Entry 4EU2 (X-ray diffraction, 2.51 A resolution); this record covers chains F and G of the 28 polymer chains in the assembly.

== Chain F ==
Molecule: Proteasome component PRE5
From: Saccharomyces cerevisiae
Notes: EC 3.4.25.1
UniProt: P40302 (PSA1_YEAST); residue numbers follow UniProt; this construct covers 2-234
Sequence (233 residues; row label = number of the first residue in the row):
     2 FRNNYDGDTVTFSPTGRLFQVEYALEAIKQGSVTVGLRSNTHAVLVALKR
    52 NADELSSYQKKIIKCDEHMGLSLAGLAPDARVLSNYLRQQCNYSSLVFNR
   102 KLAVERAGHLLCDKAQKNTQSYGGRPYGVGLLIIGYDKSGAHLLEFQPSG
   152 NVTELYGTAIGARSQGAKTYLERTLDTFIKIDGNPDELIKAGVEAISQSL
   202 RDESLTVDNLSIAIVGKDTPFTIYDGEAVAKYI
Not modelled in the structure: 2
UniProt features mapped onto this chain:
  - modified residue: S14 (Phosphoserine)
  - cross-link: K191 (Glycyl lysine isopeptide (Lys-Gly) (interchain with G-Cter in ubiquitin))

== Chain G ==
Molecule: Proteasome component C1
From: Saccharomyces cerevisiae
Notes: EC 3.4.25.1
UniProt: P21242 (PSA3_YEAST); residues 4-247 here correspond to UniProt positions 5-248 (UniProt number = residue number + 1)
Sequence (244 residues; each row starts with the number of its first residue):
     4 GTGYDLSNSVFSPDGRNFQVEYAVKAVENGTTSIGIKCNDGVVFAVEKLI
    54 TSKLLVPQKNVKIQVVDRHIGCVYSGLIPDGRHLVNRGREEAASFKKLYK
   104 TPIPIPAFADRLGQYVQAHTLYNSVRPFGVSTIFGGVDKNGAHLYMLEPS
   154 GSYWGYKGAATGKGRQSAKAELEKLVDHHPEGLSAREAVKQAAKIIYLAH
   204 EDNKEKDFELEISWCSLSETNGLHKFVKGDLLQEAIDFAQKEIN

== How chain F and chain G interact ==
Pairs across the interface (65):
  N5(F) - L9(G)
  Y6(F) - D8(G)  hydrogen bond
  Y6(F) - L9(G)  hydrophobic
  T10(F) - R129(G)
  V11(F) - Q22(G)
  V11(F) - N126(G)
  V11(F) - S127(G)
  V11(F) - V128(G)
  V11(F) - R129(G)
  T12(F) - L9(G)
  T12(F) - Q22(G)
  F13(F) - Q22(G)  hydrogen bond (backbone-side chain)
  F13(F) - Y25(G)
  F13(F) - A26(G)  hydrophobic
  F13(F) - L80(G)  hydrophobic
  F13(F) - R129(G)
  F13(F) - P130(G)
  S14(F) - Y25(G)
  P15(F) - Y25(G)  hydrophobic
  P15(F) - K28(G)
  T16(F) - K28(G)
  G17(F) - Y25(G)
  G17(F) - K28(G)
  G17(F) - A29(G)
  L19(F) - L80(G)  hydrophobic
  L19(F) - R129(G)
  H110(F) - R85(G)
  C113(F) - R85(G)
  D114(F) - R85(G)  salt bridge
  D114(F) - N89(G)  hydrogen bond
  Q117(F) - P82(G)
  Q117(F) - D83(G)  hydrogen bond
  Q117(F) - H86(G)  hydrogen bond
  T120(F) - R129(G)  hydrogen bond (backbone-side chain)
  Q121(F) - H86(G)
  Q121(F) - H122(G)
  Q121(F) - S127(G)
  Q121(F) - V128(G)
  Q121(F) - R129(G)  hydrogen bond (side chain-backbone)
  Q121(F) - F131(G)
  S122(F) - S127(G)
  Y123(F) - S127(G)  hydrogen bond (backbone-backbone)
  S150(F) - P82(G)
  G151(F) - P82(G)
  N152(F) - P82(G)
  T154(F) - N63(G)
  E155(F) - L58(G)
  E155(F) - V59(G)  hydrogen bond (backbone-backbone)
  E155(F) - K62(G)
  E155(F) - N63(G)  hydrogen bond (backbone-side chain)
  L156(F) - L57(G)
  L156(F) - L58(G)  hydrophobic
  L156(F) - V59(G)
  Y157(F) - L57(G)  hydrogen bond (backbone-backbone)
  Y157(F) - L58(G)
  Y157(F) - V59(G)
  Y157(F) - P60(G)
  G158(F) - L57(G)
  K169(F) - L57(G)
  L172(F) - L57(G)  hydrophobic
  E173(F) - S55(G)  hydrogen bond
  E173(F) - K56(G)  hydrogen bond (side chain-backbone)
  E173(F) - L57(G)
  L176(F) - K56(G)
  L176(F) - L57(G)  hydrophobic
Other interface residues (no listed pair), chain F (32 interface residues in all): R39
Other interface residues (no listed pair), chain G (30 interface residues in all): I81, G132

== Summary ==
Chain F and chain G form an interface of 32 and 30 residues respectively, with 13 hydrogen bonds and 1 salt
bridge. Among the polar pairs are D114(F)-R85(G), Y6(F)-D8(G) and F13(F)-Q22(G).
Chain F is Proteasome component PRE5 and chain G is Proteasome component C1, both from Saccharomyces
cerevisiae; the structure, Crystal structure of 20s proteasome with novel inhibitor K-7174, was determined by
X-ray diffraction.
